PDB entry 1E1R | X-ray diffraction, 2.50 A resolution | chains E and G of the 7 polymer chains in the assembly

== Chain E ==
Molecule: Bovine mitochondrial F1-atpase
Source organism: Bos taurus
Notes: EC 3.6.1.34
Reference sequence: P00829 (ATPB_BOVIN); aligned to UniProt positions 47-528 over residues -4 to 478 (the alignment contains insertions or deletions, so no single offset holds)
Chain sequence (482 residues; numbered -4 to 478; 1 number in that range is skipped by the numbering (no residue carries it; nothing is unmodelled there); the number before each row is that of its first residue; numbers below 1 keep their minus sign (Ala-4 is residue -4)):
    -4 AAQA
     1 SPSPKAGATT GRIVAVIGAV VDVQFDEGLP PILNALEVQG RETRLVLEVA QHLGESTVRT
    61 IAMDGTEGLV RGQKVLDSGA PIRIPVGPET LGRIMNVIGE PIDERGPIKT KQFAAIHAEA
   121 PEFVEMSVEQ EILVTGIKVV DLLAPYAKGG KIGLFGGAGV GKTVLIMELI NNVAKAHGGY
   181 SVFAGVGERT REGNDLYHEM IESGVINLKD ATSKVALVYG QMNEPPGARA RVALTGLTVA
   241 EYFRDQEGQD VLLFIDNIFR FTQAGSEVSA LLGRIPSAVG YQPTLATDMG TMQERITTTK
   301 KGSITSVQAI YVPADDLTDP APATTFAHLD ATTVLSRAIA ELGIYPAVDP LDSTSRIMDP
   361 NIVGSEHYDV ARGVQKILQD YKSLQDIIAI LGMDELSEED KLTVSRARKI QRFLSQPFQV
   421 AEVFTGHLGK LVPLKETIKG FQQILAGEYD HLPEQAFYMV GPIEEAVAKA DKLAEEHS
Not modelled in the structure: -4 to -1, 1-8, 475-478
Curated features (UniProtKB/Swiss-Prot):
  - binding site (ADP): Gly159, Val160, Gly161, Lys162, Thr163, Val164
  - binding site (ATP): Gly159, Gly161, Lys162, Thr163, Val164, Arg189
  - binding site (phosphate): Gly159, Val160, Gly161, Lys162, Thr163
  - binding site (Mg(2+)): Thr163, Glu188
  - modified residue: Lys74 (N6-acetyllysine), Lys111 (N6-acetyllysine), Lys148 (N6-acetyllysine), Lys209 (N6-acetyllysine), Lys214 (N6-acetyllysine), Thr262 (Phosphothreonine), Ser365 (Phosphoserine), Lys376 (N6-acetyllysine), Ser383 (Phosphoserine), Lys430 (N6-acetyllysine), Lys435 (N6-acetyllysine), Lys472 (N6-acetyllysine)
  - glycosylation: Ser56 (O-linked (GlcNAc) serine)

== Chain G ==
Molecule: Bovine mitochondrial F1-atpase
Source organism: Bos taurus
Notes: EC 3.6.1.34
Reference sequence: P05631 (ATPG_BOVIN); residues 1-272 here correspond to UniProt positions 26-297 (UniProt number = residue number + 25)
Chain sequence (272 residues; each row starts with the number of its first residue):
     1 ATLKDITRRL KSIKNIQKIT KSMKMVAAAK YARAERELKP ARVYGVGSLA LYEKADIKTP
    61 EDKKKHLIIG VSSDRGLCGA IHSSVAKQMK SEAANLAAAG KEVKIIGVGD KIRSILHRTH
   121 SDQFLVTFKE VGRRPPTFGD ASVIALELLN SGYEFDEGSI IFNRFRSVIS YKTEEKPIFS
   181 LDTISSAESM SIYDDIDADV LRNYQEYSLA NIIYYSLKES TTSEQSARMT AMDNASKNAS
   241 EMIDKLTLTF NRTRQAVITK ELIEIISGAA AL
Not modelled in the structure: 45-76, 91-208
Curated features (UniProtKB/Swiss-Prot):
  - modified residue: Lys14 (N6-acetyllysine), Lys24 (N6-succinyllysine), Lys30 (N6-acetyllysine), Lys90 (N6-acetyllysine), Ser121 (Phosphoserine), Lys129 (N6-acetyllysine), Lys172 (N6-acetyllysine), Lys245 (N6-succinyllysine)

== How chain E and chain G interact ==
Pairs across the interface (18; chain E residue first):
  Pro276(E) - Leu262(G)  hydrophobic
  Pro276(E) - Ile266(G)
  Ala278(E) - Thr259(G)
  Val279(E) - Gln255(G)
  Val279(E) - Ile258(G)  hydrophobic
  Val279(E) - Thr259(G)  hydrogen bond (backbone-side chain)
  Gly280(E) - Leu262(G)
  Ala314(E) - Arg254(G)
  Asp316(E) - Asn251(G)
  Asp316(E) - Arg254(G)  salt bridge
  Asp316(E) - Gln255(G)  hydrogen bond
  Thr318(E) - Gln255(G)  hydrogen bond
  Asp319(E) - Arg254(G)  salt bridge
  Asp319(E) - Gln255(G)
  Pro320(E) - Gln255(G)
  Ile390(E) - Met25(G)  hydrophobic
  Leu391(E) - Ala28(G)  hydrophobic
  Leu391(E) - Ala29(G)
Interface residues without a listed pair, chain E (13 interface residues in all): Ile275, Asp386
Interface residues without a listed pair, chain G (11 interface residues in all): Lys24

== In short ==
The interface between chain E and chain G involves 13 residues on one side and 11 on the other; the contacts
include 3 hydrogen bonds and 2 salt bridges. Polar pairs include Asp316(E)-Arg254(G), Asp319(E)-Arg254(G) and
Val279(E)-Thr259(G).
Chain E is Bovine mitochondrial F1-atpase and chain G is Bovine mitochondrial F1-atpase, both from Bos taurus;
the structure, Bovine mitochondrial F1-atpase inhibited by MG2+ADP and aluminium fluoride, was determined by
X-ray diffraction together with 1E1Q from the same study.
